PDB entry 1Y60 | X-ray diffraction, 1.90 A resolution | chains D and E of the 5 polymer chains in the assembly

== Chain D ==
Protein: Formaldehyde-activating enzyme fae
From: Methylobacterium extorquens
UniProtKB: Q9FA38 (FAE_METEX); residues 3002-3170 here correspond to UniProt positions 1-169 (UniProt number = residue number - 3001)
Sequence (169 residues; row label = number of the first residue in the row):
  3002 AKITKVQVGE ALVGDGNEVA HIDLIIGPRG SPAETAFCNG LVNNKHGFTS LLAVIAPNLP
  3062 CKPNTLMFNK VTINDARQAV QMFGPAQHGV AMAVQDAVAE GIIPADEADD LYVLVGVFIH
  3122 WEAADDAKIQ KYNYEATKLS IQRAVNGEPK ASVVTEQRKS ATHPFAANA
Residues lining bound ligands:
  - 5,10-dimethylene tetrahydromethanopterin (H4M), molecule 1: His3022, Asp3024, Phe3049, Lys3071, Val3072, Thr3073, Asn3075, Phe3119, Trp3122, His3164, Phe3166
  - 5,10-dimethylene tetrahydromethanopterin (H4M), molecule 2: Lys3046, His3047, Gly3048, Phe3049, Thr3050, Leu3052, Leu3053, Val3055, Pro3058, Ile3074, Asn3075, Asp3076, Ala3077, Ala3080, Phe3084, Gln3088

== Chain E ==
Protein: Formaldehyde-activating enzyme fae
From: Methylobacterium extorquens
UniProtKB: Q9FA38 (FAE_METEX); residues 4002-4170 here correspond to UniProt positions 1-169 (UniProt number = residue number - 4001)
Sequence (169 residues; row label = number of the first residue in the row):
  4002 AKITKVQVGE ALVGDGNEVA HIDLIIGPRG SPAETAFCNG LVNNKHGFTS LLAVIAPNLP
  4062 CKPNTLMFNK VTINDARQAV QMFGPAQHGV AMAVQDAVAE GIIPADEADD LYVLVGVFIH
  4122 WEAADDAKIQ KYNYEATKLS IQRAVNGEPK ASVVTEQRKS ATHPFAANA
Unresolved in the structure: 4170
Residues lining bound ligands:
  - 5,10-dimethylene tetrahydromethanopterin (H4M), molecule 1: His4022, Asp4024, Lys4071, Val4072, Thr4073, Asn4075, Phe4119, Trp4122, His4164, Phe4166
  - 5,10-dimethylene tetrahydromethanopterin (H4M), molecule 2: Gly4048, Thr4050, Leu4052, Leu4053, Val4055, Pro4058, Ile4074, Asn4075, Asp4076, Ala4077, Ala4080, Phe4084, Gln4088

== How chain D and chain E interact ==
Contacting residue pairs - 90 pairs, chain D then chain E:
  Lys3006(D) - Arg4030(E)
  Lys3006(D) - Asp4111(E)
  Val3007(D) - Arg4030(E)  hydrogen bond (backbone-side chain)
  Val3007(D) - Glu4035(E)
  Val3007(D) - Tyr4113(E)
  Gln3008(D) - Arg4030(E)
  Val3009(D) - Phe4038(E)  hydrophobic
  Val3009(D) - Leu4053(E)  hydrophobic
  Val3009(D) - Asn4065(E)
  Gly3010(D) - Leu4053(E)
  Glu3011(D) - Leu4053(E)
  Glu3011(D) - Pro4058(E)
  Glu3011(D) - Asn4059(E)  hydrogen bond (side chain-backbone)
  Glu3011(D) - Leu4060(E)
  Glu3011(D) - Pro4061(E)
  Ala3012(D) - Asn4059(E)
  Leu3013(D) - Pro4058(E)  hydrophobic
  Leu3013(D) - Asn4059(E)  hydrogen bond (backbone-side chain)
  His3022(D) - Pro4058(E)
  Asp3024(D) - Leu4052(E)
  Asp3024(D) - Leu4053(E)  hydrogen bond (side chain-backbone)
  Ile3026(D) - Phe4038(E)  hydrophobic
  Ile3026(D) - Cys4039(E)  hydrophobic
  Ile3026(D) - Leu4042(E)  hydrophobic
  Pro3033(D) - Glu4035(E)
  Pro3033(D) - Cys4039(E)
  Ala3037(D) - Cys4039(E)
  Ala3037(D) - Asn4040(E)
  Ala3037(D) - Val4043(E)
  Asn3040(D) - Asn4040(E)  hydrogen bond
  Asn3044(D) - Asn4044(E)
  Lys3046(D) - Asn4044(E)  hydrogen bond
  Lys3046(D) - Asn4045(E)  hydrogen bond (side chain-backbone)
  Lys3046(D) - Lys4046(E)
  Phe3049(D) - Asn4045(E)
  Phe3049(D) - Lys4046(E)
  Phe3049(D) - His4047(E)
  Phe3049(D) - Thr4050(E)
  Phe3069(D) - Leu4042(E)
  Phe3069(D) - Val4043(E)  hydrophobic
  Asn3070(D) - Asn4045(E)
  Lys3071(D) - Asn4045(E)
  Lys3071(D) - Thr4050(E)  hydrogen bond (backbone-side chain)
  Lys3071(D) - Leu4052(E)
  Thr3073(D) - His4047(E)  hydrogen bond
  Leu3115(D) - Val4043(E)  hydrophobic
  Arg3144(D) - Asn4059(E)  hydrogen bond
  Gly3148(D) - Lys4063(E)
  Pro3150(D) - Pro4061(E)
  Pro3150(D) - Lys4063(E)  hydrogen bond (backbone-side chain)
  Lys3151(D) - Asp4110(E)
  Ala3152(D) - Lys4063(E)
  Ala3152(D) - Gln4096(E)
  Ala3152(D) - Ala4109(E)  hydrophobic
  Ala3152(D) - Asp4110(E)  hydrogen bond (backbone-side chain)
  Val3155(D) - Ile4056(E)  hydrophobic
  Val3155(D) - Pro4061(E)
  Val3155(D) - Gln4096(E)
  Thr3156(D) - Gln4096(E)  hydrogen bond
  Thr3156(D) - Val4099(E)
  Thr3156(D) - Ala4100(E)
  Arg3159(D) - Ile4056(E)
  Arg3159(D) - Gln4096(E)
  Arg3159(D) - Asp4097(E)  salt bridge
  Arg3159(D) - Ala4100(E)
  Lys3160(D) - Met4093(E)
  Lys3160(D) - Asp4097(E)  salt bridge
  Ala3162(D) - Ile4056(E)  hydrophobic
  Ala3162(D) - Leu4060(E)  hydrophobic
  Thr3163(D) - Ala4057(E)
  His3164(D) - Val4055(E)
  His3164(D) - Ile4056(E)
  His3164(D) - Ala4057(E)
  His3164(D) - Phe4084(E)  hydrogen bond (side chain-backbone)
  His3164(D) - Gly4085(E)
  His3164(D) - Gln4088(E)  hydrogen bond
  His3164(D) - His4089(E)
  Pro3165(D) - Pro4058(E)
  Phe3166(D) - Val4081(E)  hydrophobic
  Phe3166(D) - Phe4084(E)
  Phe3166(D) - Gly4085(E)
  Phe3166(D) - Pro4086(E)
  Ala3167(D) - His4089(E)
  Ala3167(D) - Gln4131(E)
  Ala3168(D) - Asp4127(E)
  Ala3168(D) - Ala4128(E)  hydrophobic
  Ala3168(D) - Gln4131(E)  hydrogen bond (backbone-side chain)
  Asn3169(D) - His4089(E)
  Asn3169(D) - Gln4131(E)
  Ala3170(D) - His4089(E)
Also at the interface, not in a pair above, chain D (46 interface residues in all): Thr3036, Gly3041, Ser3051, Leu3140, Glu3149, Gln3158
Also at the interface, not in a pair above, chain E (43 interface residues in all): Thr4036, Cys4062

== Overview ==
46 residues of chain D and 43 residues of chain E are in contact; the contacts include 16 hydrogen bonds and 2
salt bridges. Polar pairs include Arg3159(D)-Asp4097(E), Lys3160(D)-Asp4097(E) and Val3007(D)-Arg4030(E). One
5,10-dimethylene tetrahydromethanopterin molecule is bound between chain D and chain E.
Chain D and chain E are both Formaldehyde-activating enzyme fae (Methylobacterium extorquens); the structure,
Structure of the tetrahydromethanopterin dependent formaldehyde-activating enzyme (Fae) from Methylobacterium
extorquens AM1 with bound 5,10-methylene tetrahydromethanopterin, was determined by X-ray diffraction (same
publication as 1Y5Y).
